Entry 7BGE (electron microscopy, 3.60 A resolution); this record covers chains c and n of the 9 polymer chains in the assembly.

[Chain c]
Molecule: 30S ribosomal protein S3
From: Staphylococcus aureus (strain NCTC 8325)
Reference sequence: Q2FW12 (RS3_STAA8); numbering as in UniProt (aligned over 1-217)
Chain sequence (217 residues; numbered 1 to 217; the number before each row is that of its first residue):
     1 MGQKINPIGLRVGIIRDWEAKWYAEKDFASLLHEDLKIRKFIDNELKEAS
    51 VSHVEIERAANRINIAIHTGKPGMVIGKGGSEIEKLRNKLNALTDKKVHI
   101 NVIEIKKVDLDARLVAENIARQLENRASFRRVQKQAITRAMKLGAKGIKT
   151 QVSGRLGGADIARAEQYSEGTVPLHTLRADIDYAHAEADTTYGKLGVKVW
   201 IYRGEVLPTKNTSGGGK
Disordered / not traced: 1-2, 205-217

[Chain n]
Molecule: 30S ribosomal protein S14 type Z
From: Staphylococcus aureus (strain NCTC 8325)
Reference sequence: Q2FW19 (RS14Z_STAA8); residue numbers follow UniProt; this construct covers 1-61
Chain sequence (61 residues; each row starts with the number of its first residue):
     1 MAKTSMVAKQQKKQKYAVREYTRCERCGRPHSVYRKFKLCRICFRELAYK
    51 GQIPGVRKASW
Disordered / not traced: 1-2
Curated features (UniProtKB/Swiss-Prot):
  - binding site (Zn(2+)): C24, C27, C40, C43

[Interface between chain c and chain n]
Residue-residue contacts (30):
  I5(c) with Y49(n); R57(n)
  N6(c) with Y49(n)
  I8(c) with Y49(n)
  G9(c) with Y49(n), hydrogen bond (backbone-backbone); R57(n)
  V12(c) with V56(n)
  R16(c) with K50(n)
  W18(c) with G51(n); I53(n), hydrogen bond (side chain-backbone); G55(n), hydrogen bond (side chain-backbone); V56(n)
  E19(c) with K50(n); G51(n), hydrogen bond (backbone-backbone); Q52(n), hydrogen bond
  A20(c) with Q52(n); P54(n)
  F28(c) with K36(n); F37(n), hydrophobic
  A29(c) with K36(n); F37(n); K38(n)
  L32(c) with Q52(n); I53(n), hydrophobic
  H33(c) with E25(n); F37(n); K38(n), hydrogen bond (side chain-backbone); L39(n)
  L36(c) with L47(n), hydrophobic
  R39(c) with Q52(n)
Also at the interface, not in a pair above, chain c (19 interface residues in all): L10, G13, I14, W22
Also at the interface, not in a pair above, chain n (19 interface residues in all): R26, R45, A48, K58

[Summary]
Chain c and chain n each contribute 19 residues to their interface; the contacts include 6 hydrogen bonds.
Polar pairs include W18(c)-I53(n), W18(c)-G55(n) and E19(c)-Q52(n). Curated annotation (UniProt) lists 4
Zn2+-binding residues on chain n.
Chain c is 30S ribosomal protein S3 and chain n is 30S ribosomal protein S14 type Z, both from Staphylococcus
aureus (strain NCTC 8325); the structure, Staphylococcus aureus 30S ribosomal subunit in presence of
spermidine (head only), was determined by electron microscopy.
